7XFM - chains C and I of the 11 polymer chains in the assembly; structure by electron microscopy, 3.10 A resolution.

Chain C:
Protein: Histone H2A type 1
From: Xenopus laevis
Reference sequence: P06897 (H2A1_XENLA); residues 0-129 here correspond to UniProt positions 1-130 (UniProt number = residue number + 1)
Sequence (130 residues; each row starts with the number of its first residue; numbering starts at 0):
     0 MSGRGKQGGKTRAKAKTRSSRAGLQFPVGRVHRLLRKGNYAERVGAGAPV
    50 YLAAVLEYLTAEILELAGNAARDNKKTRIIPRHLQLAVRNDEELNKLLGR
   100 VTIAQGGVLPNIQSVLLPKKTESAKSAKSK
Not modelled in the structure: 0-13, 118-129
Sequence notes: conflict Arg99 (Gly100 in P06897)
Curated features (UniProtKB/Swiss-Prot):
  - modified residue: Ser1 (N-acetylserine), Lys5 (N6-(2-hydroxyisobutyryl)lysine), Lys9 (N6-(2-hydroxyisobutyryl)lysine), Lys36 (N6-(2-hydroxyisobutyryl)lysine), Lys74 (N6-(2-hydroxyisobutyryl)lysine), Lys75 (N6-(2-hydroxyisobutyryl)lysine), Lys95 (N6-(2-hydroxyisobutyryl)lysine), Gln104 (N5-methylglutamine), Lys118 (N6-(2-hydroxyisobutyryl)lysine)
  - cross-link (Glycyl lysine isopeptide (Lys-Gly)): Lys13 (interchain with G-Cter in ubiquitin), Lys15 (interchain with G-Cter in ubiquitin), Lys119 (interchain with G-Cter in ubiquitin)

Chain I:
Molecule: 152-nt DNA strand
From: Xenopus laevis
Sequence (152 nucleotides; each row starts with the number of its first residue; numbers below 1 keep their minus sign (DA-77 is residue -77)):
   -77 ATGCACAGGATGTATATATCTGACXCGTGCCTGGAGACTAGGGAGTAATC
   -27 CCCTTGGCGGTTAAAACGCGGGGGACAGCGCGTACGTGCGTTTAAGCGGT
    23 GCTAGAGCTGTCTACGACCAATTGAGCGGCCTCGGCACCGGGATTCTCCA
    73 GG
Not modelled in the structure: -77 to -61, 73-74
Modified / non-standard residues: AAB (2'-deoxy-ribofuranose-5'-monophosphate) at position -53

How chain C and chain I interact:
Pairs across the interface (9; chain C residue first):
  Lys15(C) - DA-43(I)  phosphate contact
  Lys15(C) - DG-42(I)  phosphate contact
  Thr16(C) - DA-43(I)  phosphate contact
  Arg17(C) - DA-43(I)  salt bridge to the phosphate
  Arg20(C) - DG-42(I)  salt bridge to the phosphate
  Gly28(C) - DA-43(I)  phosphate contact
  Arg29(C) - DG-44(I)  phosphate contact
  Arg32(C) - DG-44(I)  salt bridge to the phosphate
  Arg77(C) - DA-55(I)  sugar contact
Interface residues without a listed pair, chain C (10 interface residues in all): Ala14, Arg42
Interface residues without a listed pair, chain I (7 interface residues in all): DG-45, DG-37, DG-35

Overview:
10 residues of chain C face 7 of chain I across their interface; the contacts include 3 salt bridges. Polar
contacts include Arg17(C)-DA-43(I), Arg20(C)-DG-42(I) and Arg32(C)-DG-44(I).
Chain C is Histone H2A type 1 and chain I is a 152-nt DNA strand, both from Xenopus laevis; the structure,
Structure of nucleosome-AAG complex (A-53I, post-catalytic state), was determined by electron microscopy,
deposited together with 7XFC, 7XFH, 7XFI, 7XFJ, 7XFL and 7XFN.
